2V8A - chains A and B; structure by X-ray diffraction, 3.50 A resolution.

# Chain A
Protein: Allophycocyanin alpha chain
Organism: Thermosynechococcus elongatus
Reference sequence: P50030 (PHAA_SYNEL); residue numbers follow UniProt; this construct covers 1-161
Amino-acid sequence (161 residues; row label = number of the first residue in the row):
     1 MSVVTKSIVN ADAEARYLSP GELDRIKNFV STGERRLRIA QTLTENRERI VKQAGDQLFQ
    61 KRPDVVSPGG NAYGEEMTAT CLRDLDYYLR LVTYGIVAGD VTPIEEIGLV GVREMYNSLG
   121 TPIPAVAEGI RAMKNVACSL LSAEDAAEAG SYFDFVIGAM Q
Unresolved in the structure: 1
UniProt features mapped onto this chain:
  - binding site ((2R,3E)-phycocyanobilin): C81
  - modified residue: N71 (N4-methylasparagine)
Glycans and other covalent adducts: phycocyanobilin (CYC) linked to C81
Residues lining bound ligands: phycocyanobilin (CYC): L58, V65, N71, A72, M77, T80, R83, D84, L85, Y87, Y88, I107, G108, M115, Y116, L119, T121, P122, A125, V126

# Chain B
Protein: Allophycocyanin beta chain
Organism: Thermosynechococcus elongatus
Reference sequence: P50031 (PHAB_SYNEL); residue numbers follow UniProt; this construct covers 1-161
Amino-acid sequence (161 residues; numbered 1 to 161; the number before each row is that of its first residue):
     1 MQDAITAVIN ASDVQGKYLD TAAMEKLKAY FATGELRVRA ASVISANAAN IVKEAVAKSL
    61 LYSDITRPGG NMYTTRRYAA CIRDLDYYLR YATYAMLAGD PSILDERVLN GLKETYNSLG
   121 VPIAATVQAI QAMKEVTASL VGADAGKEMG IYFDYICSGL S
Modified / non-standard residues: N71 (n-methyl asparagine; MEN)
UniProt features mapped onto this chain:
  - binding site ((2R,3E)-phycocyanobilin): C81
  - modified residue: N71 (N4-methylasparagine)
Glycans and other covalent adducts: phycocyanobilin (CYC) linked to C81
Residues lining bound ligands:
  - phycocyanobilin (CYC), molecule 1: L60, N71, M72, R76, R77, A80, R83, D84, L85, Y87, Y88, Y91, R107, V108, L112, Y116, L119, V121, P122, A125, T126, A129
  - phycocyanobilin (CYC), molecule 2: L61, Y62, S63, T66, Y73, T74, T75, Y78
From the paper describing this entry:
  - binding site for phycocyanobilin: T74
  - post-translational modification sites: N71

# Chain A / chain B interface
Contacting residue pairs (59):
  S2(A) with D3(B), hydrogen bond; T6(B)
  V4(A) with Y30(B); L97(B); A98(B), hydrophobic
  T5(A) with M1(B); D3(B), hydrogen bond
  I8(A) with Y94(B); A98(B), hydrophobic; I103(B), hydrophobic
  V9(A) with M1(B), hydrophobic; R107(B)
  A11(A) with Y94(B), hydrogen bond (backbone-side chain)
  D12(A) with R90(B), salt bridge; Y91(B), hydrogen bond; Y94(B), hydrogen bond (backbone-side chain); R107(B), salt bridge
  A15(A) with R90(B)
  R16(A) with R90(B); Y94(B), hydrogen bond (backbone-side chain)
  Y17(A) with S45(B); A48(B), hydrophobic; L89(B); R90(B), hydrogen bond (side chain-backbone); T93(B)
  L18(A) with Y94(B), hydrophobic; L97(B), hydrophobic
  L23(A) with V38(B)
  I26(A) with V38(B), hydrophobic; L97(B), hydrophobic
  K27(A) with V38(B)
  F29(A) with F31(B), hydrophobic
  V30(A) with F31(B); G34(B)
  E34(A) with K28(B), salt bridge
  R36(A) with F31(B)
  L37(A) with M24(B), hydrophobic; L27(B), hydrophobic; K28(B); F31(B), hydrophobic
  Q41(A) with M24(B)
  T44(A) with Y18(B)
  R47(A) with Y18(B)
  D86(A) with Y18(B), hydrogen bond
  L89(A) with Y18(B)
  R90(A) with D13(B), salt bridge; K17(B); Y18(B), hydrogen bond (backbone-side chain)
  Y94(A) with I9(B), hydrophobic; S12(B); D13(B); K17(B), hydrogen bond (side chain-backbone); L19(B), hydrophobic
  V97(A) with I5(B); I9(B), hydrophobic; L19(B), hydrophobic
  A98(A) with I5(B), hydrophobic; I9(B), hydrophobic
  I107(A) with D13(B)
Interface residues without a listed pair, chain A (33 interface residues in all): G33, A40, T93, P103
Interface residues without a listed pair, chain B (34 interface residues in all): G16, E35, A41, S42, I44, D86

# Overview
Chain A and chain B form an interface of 33 and 34 residues respectively, with 10 hydrogen bonds and 4 salt
bridges. Polar pairs include D12(A)-R90(B), D12(A)-R107(B) and E34(A)-K28(B). Chain B binds phycocyanobilin.
Phycocyanobilin is covalently linked to C81(A). From the paper: a binding site for phycocyanobilin at T74(B);
a modification site at N71(B).
Here chain A is Allophycocyanin alpha chain and chain B is Allophycocyanin beta chain, both from
Thermosynechococcus elongatus. Entry 2V8A (The structure of Thermosynechococcus elongatus allophycocyanin at
3.5 Angstroems) was determined by X-ray diffraction.
